6EF2 - chains C and D of the 14 polymer chains in the assembly; structure by electron microscopy, 4.27 A resolution (low resolution: residue-level contacts below are approximate; hydrogen-bond / salt-bridge calls are withheld).

Chain C:
Name: Proteasome subunit alpha type-3
From: Saccharomyces cerevisiae (strain ATCC 204508 / S288c)
Notes: EC 3.4.25.1
UniProtKB: P23638 (PSA3_YEAST); residues 4-244 here = UniProt positions 4-244
Sequence (241 residues; numbered 4 to 244; the number before each row is that of its first residue):
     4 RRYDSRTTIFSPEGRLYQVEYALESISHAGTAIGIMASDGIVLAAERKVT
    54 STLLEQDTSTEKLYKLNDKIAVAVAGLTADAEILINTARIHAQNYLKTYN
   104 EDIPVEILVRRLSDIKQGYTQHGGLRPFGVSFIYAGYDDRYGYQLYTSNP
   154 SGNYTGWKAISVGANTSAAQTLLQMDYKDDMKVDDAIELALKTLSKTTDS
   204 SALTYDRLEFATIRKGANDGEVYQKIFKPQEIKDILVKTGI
Swiss-Prot annotation at these positions:
  - cross-link (Glycyl lysine isopeptide (Lys-Gly)): Lys100 (interchain with G-Cter in ubiquitin), Lys199 (interchain with G-Cter in ubiquitin), Lys231 (interchain with G-Cter in ubiquitin)

Chain D:
Name: Proteasome subunit alpha type-4
From: Saccharomyces cerevisiae (strain ATCC 204508 / S288c)
Notes: EC 3.4.25.1
UniProtKB: P40303 (PSA4_YEAST); residues 2-242 here = UniProt positions 2-242
Sequence (241 residues; numbered 2 to 242; the number before each row is that of its first residue):
     2 SGYDRALSIFSPDGHIFQVEYALEAVKRGTCAVGVKGKNCVVLGCERRST
    52 LKLQDTRITPSKVSKIDSHVVLSFSGLNADSRILIEKARVEAQSHRLTLE
   102 DPVTVEYLTRYVAGVQQRYTQSGGVRPFGVSTLIAGFDPRDDEPKLYQTE
   152 PSGIYSSWSAQTIGRNSKTVREFLEKNYDRKEPPATVEECVKLTVRSLLE
   202 VVQTGAKNIEITVVKPDSDIVALSSEEINQYVTQIEQEKQE
Swiss-Prot annotation at these positions:
  - modified residue: Thr60 (Phosphothreonine)

Interface between chain C and chain D:
Residue-residue contacts (45; chain C residue first):
  Arg5(C) - Arg6(D)
  Tyr6(C) - Asp5(D)
  Tyr6(C) - Arg6(D)
  Ser8(C) - Arg6(D)
  Arg9(C) - Arg6(D)
  Thr10(C) - Arg127(D)
  Ile12(C) - Gln19(D)
  Phe13(C) - Gln19(D)
  Phe13(C) - Ala23(D)
  Phe13(C) - Arg127(D)
  Phe13(C) - Gly130(D)
  Ser14(C) - Tyr22(D)
  Pro15(C) - Tyr22(D)
  Pro15(C) - Glu25(D)
  Glu16(C) - Glu25(D)
  Glu16(C) - Arg29(D)
  Gly17(C) - Tyr22(D)
  Gly17(C) - Glu25(D)
  Gly17(C) - Ala26(D)
  Gly17(C) - Arg29(D)
  Leu19(C) - Arg127(D)
  Gln120(C) - Asp81(D)
  Gln120(C) - Ile84(D)
  Gln120(C) - Arg127(D)
  Thr123(C) - Arg127(D)
  Gln124(C) - Asp81(D)
  Gln124(C) - Arg127(D)
  Gln124(C) - Pro128(D)
  His125(C) - Gly125(D)
  Gly126(C) - Gly125(D)
  Tyr144(C) - Ile59(D)
  Gly155(C) - Arg83(D)
  Tyr157(C) - Arg83(D)
  Thr158(C) - Gln55(D)
  Gly159(C) - Gln55(D)
  Gly159(C) - Asp56(D)
  Trp160(C) - Leu54(D)
  Trp160(C) - Gln55(D)
  Lys161(C) - Leu54(D)
  Ala162(C) - Leu54(D)
  Gln173(C) - Leu54(D)
  Leu176(C) - Leu54(D)
  Gln177(C) - Leu52(D)
  Gln177(C) - Lys53(D)
  Gln177(C) - Leu54(D)
Other interface residues (no listed pair), chain C (36 interface residues in all): Arg4, Thr11, Met39, Arg113, Asp117, Ser154, Asn156, Tyr180
Other interface residues (no listed pair), chain D (24 interface residues in all): Leu8, Ala80, Phe129

Summary:
The interface between chain C and chain D involves 36 residues on one side and 24 on the other.
Here chain C is Proteasome subunit alpha type-3 and chain D is Proteasome subunit alpha type-4, both from
Saccharomyces cerevisiae (strain ATCC 204508 / S288c). Entry 6EF2 (Yeast 26S proteasome bound to ubiquitinated
substrate (5T motor state)) was determined by electron microscopy, deposited together with 6EF0 and 6EF1.
